Entry 6Y4N (X-ray diffraction, 2.85 A resolution); this record covers chains A and B of the 6 polymer chains in the assembly.

[Chain A]
Molecule: Tubulin alpha-1B chain
From: Sus scrofa
UniProtKB: Q2XVP4 (TBA1B_PIG); residues 1-451 here = UniProt positions 1-451
Amino-acid sequence (451 residues; numbered 1 to 451; the number before each row is that of its first residue):
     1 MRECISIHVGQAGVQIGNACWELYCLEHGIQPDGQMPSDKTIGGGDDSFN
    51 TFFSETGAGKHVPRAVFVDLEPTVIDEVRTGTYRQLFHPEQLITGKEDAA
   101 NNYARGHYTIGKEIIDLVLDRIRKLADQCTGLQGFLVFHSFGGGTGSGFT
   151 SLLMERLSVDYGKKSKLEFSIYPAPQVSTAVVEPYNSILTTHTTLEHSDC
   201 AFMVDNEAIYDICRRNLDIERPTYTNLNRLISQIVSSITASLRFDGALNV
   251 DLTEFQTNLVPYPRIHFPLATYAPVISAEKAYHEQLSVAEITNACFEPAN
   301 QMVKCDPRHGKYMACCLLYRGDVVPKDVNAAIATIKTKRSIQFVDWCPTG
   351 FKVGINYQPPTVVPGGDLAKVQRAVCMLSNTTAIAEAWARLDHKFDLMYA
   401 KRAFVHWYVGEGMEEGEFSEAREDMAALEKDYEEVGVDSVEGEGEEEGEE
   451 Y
Not modelled in the structure: 440-451
Curated features (UniProtKB/Swiss-Prot):
  - motif: Met1 to Cys4 (MREC motif)
  - active site: Glu254
  - binding site (GTP): Gly10, Gln11, Ala12, Gln15, Glu71, Ala99, Ser140, Gly143, Gly144, Thr145, Gly146, Thr179, Glu183, Asn206, Tyr224, Asn228, Leu252
  - binding site (Mg(2+)): Glu71
  - site: Tyr451 (Involved in polymerization)
  - modified residue: Lys40 (N6,N6,N6-trimethyllysine), Ser48 (Phosphoserine), Ser232 (Phosphoserine), Tyr282 (3'-nitrotyrosine), Arg339 (Omega-N-methylarginine), Ser439 (Phosphoserine), Glu443 (5-glutamyl polyglutamate), Glu445 (5-glutamyl polyglutamate), Tyr451 (3'-nitrotyrosine)
  - cross-link (Glycyl lysine isopeptide (Lys-Gly)): Lys326 (interchain with G-Cter in ubiquitin), Lys370 (interchain with G-Cter in ubiquitin)
Metal / ion sites: Ca2+: Asp39, Thr41, Gly44, Glu55
Small-molecule neighbours: GTP (guanosine-5'-triphosphate): Val9, Gly10, Gln11, Ala12, Gln15, Ile16, Asp69, Asp98, Ala99, Ala100, Asn101, Ser140, Gly142, Gly143, Gly144, Thr145, Gly146, Ile171, Pro173, Val177, Ser178, Thr179, Glu183, Asn206, Tyr224, Leu227, Asn228, Ile231

[Chain B]
Molecule: Tubulin beta chain
From: Sus scrofa
UniProtKB: P02554 (TBB_PIG); residues 1-445 here = UniProt positions 1-445
Amino-acid sequence (445 residues; each row starts with the number of its first residue):
     1 MREIVHIQAGQCGNQIGAKFWEVISDEHGIDPTGSYHGDSDLQLERINVY
    51 YNEAAGNKYVPRAILVDLEPGTMDSVRSGPFGQIFRPDNFVFGQSGAGNN
   101 WAKGHYTEGAELVDSVLDVVRKESESCDCLQGFQLTHSLGGGTGSGMGTL
   151 LISKIREEYPDRIMNTFSVVPSPKVSDTVVEPYNATLSVHQLVENTDETY
   201 CIDNEALYDICFRTLKLTTPTYGDLNHLVSATMSGVTTCLRFPGQLNADL
   251 RKLAVNMVPFPRLHFFMPGFAPLTSRGSQQYRALTVPELTQQMFDAKNMM
   301 AACDPRHGRYLTVAAVFRGRMSMKEVDEQMLNVQNKNSSYFVEWIPNNVK
   351 TAVCDIPPRGLKMSATFIGNSTAIQELFKRISEQFTAMFRRKAFLHWYTG
   401 EGMDEMEFTEAESNMNDLVSEYQQYQDATADEQGEFEEEGEEDEA
Not modelled in the structure: 432-445
Curated features (UniProtKB/Swiss-Prot):
  - motif: Met1 to Ile4 (MREI motif)
  - binding site (GTP): Gln11, Glu69, Ser138, Gly142, Thr143, Gly144, Asn204, Asn226
  - binding site (Mg(2+)): Glu69
  - modified residue: Ser40 (Phosphoserine), Lys58 (N6-acetyllysine), Ser172 (Phosphoserine), Thr285 (Phosphothreonine), Thr290 (Phosphothreonine), Arg318 (Omega-N-methylarginine), Glu438 (5-glutamyl polyglutamate)
  - cross-link (Glycyl lysine isopeptide (Lys-Gly)): Lys58 (interchain with G-Cter in ubiquitin), Lys324 (interchain with G-Cter in ubiquitin)
Small-molecule neighbours:
  - GDP (guanosine-5'-diphosphate): Ala9, Gly10, Gln11, Cys12, Gln15, Ile16, Asp67, Asn99, Ser138, Gly140, Gly141, Gly142, Thr143, Gly144, Ser145, Val169, Pro171, Val175, Ser176, Glu181, Asn204, Leu207, Tyr222, Leu225, Asn226
  - (2R)-1-methylpiperidine-2-carboxylic acid / O9K / O9N / benzyl hydrogen carbonate / valine: Gln11, Gln15, Pro173, Lys174, Val175, Ser176, Asp177, Tyr208, Thr219, Pro220, Thr221, Tyr222, Gly223, Leu225, Asn226

[Chain A / chain B interface]
Pairs across the interface - 56 pairs, chain A then chain B:
  Gln11(A) with Gln245(B), hydrogen bond
  Lys96(A) with Arg2(B); Asp128(B), salt bridge
  Glu97(A) with Arg2(B), salt bridge; Arg162(B), salt bridge; Arg251(B), salt bridge
  Asp98(A) with Lys252(B), salt bridge
  Ala100(A) with Arg251(B); Lys252(B); Val255(B)
  Asn101(A) with Lys252(B)
  Arg105(A) with Arg251(B)
  Pro175(A) with Asn347(B)
  Ser178(A) with Lys350(B), hydrogen bond
  Thr179(A) with Leu246(B); Asn256(B), hydrogen bond (backbone-side chain)
  Ala180(A) with Asn256(B); Lys350(B)
  Val181(A) with Asn256(B), hydrogen bond (backbone-side chain); Ile345(B), hydrophobic; Asn347(B); Lys350(B)
  Tyr210(A) with Asp327(B)
  Glu220(A) with Ser322(B); Lys324(B)
  Arg221(A) with Met323(B); Asp327(B), salt bridge
  Tyr224(A) with Gln245(B)
  Lys394(A) with Pro346(B); Asn347(B), hydrogen bond
  Leu397(A) with Glu343(B); Trp344(B); Pro346(B), hydrophobic; Ala430(B), hydrophobic
  Met398(A) with Trp344(B), hydrogen bond (backbone-backbone); Pro346(B)
  Lys401(A) with Phe260(B); Trp344(B); Ala428(B); Thr429(B), hydrogen bond (side chain-backbone)
  Arg402(A) with Phe260(B)
  Ala403(A) with Pro259(B); Phe260(B), hydrophobic
  Phe404(A) with Val255(B); Asn256(B); Val258(B); Pro259(B), hydrogen bond (backbone-backbone); Thr312(B); Ile345(B), hydrophobic
  His406(A) with Val258(B); Pro259(B), hydrogen bond (side chain-backbone); Phe260(B); Pro261(B)
  Trp407(A) with Ala254(B); Val255(B); Val258(B), hydrogen bond (side chain-backbone)
Interface residues without a listed pair, chain A (26 interface residues in all): Val182
Interface residues without a listed pair, chain B (32 interface residues in all): Cys129, Asp197, Asp249, Asn348

[Overview]
26 residues of chain A face 32 of chain B across their interface; the contacts include 10 hydrogen bonds and 6
salt bridges. Polar pairs include Lys96(A)-Asp128(B), Glu97(A)-Arg2(B) and Glu97(A)-Arg162(B). Chain A binds
GTP.
Chain A is Tubulin alpha-1B chain and chain B is Tubulin beta chain, both from Sus scrofa; the structure,
Structure of Tubulin Tyrosine Ligase in Complex with Tb116, was determined by X-ray diffraction (same
publication as 6Y4M).
